PDB entry 8ESZ | electron microscopy, 3.40 A resolution | chains 4 and 5 of the 43 polymer chains in the assembly

Chain 4:
Molecule: NADH-ubiquinone oxidoreductase chain 4
Organism: Drosophila melanogaster
Notes: EC 7.1.1.2
Reference sequence: Q9MDK5 (Q9MDK5_DROME); numbering as in UniProt (aligned over 1-446)
Amino-acid sequence (446 residues; numbered 1 to 446; the number before each row is that of its first residue):
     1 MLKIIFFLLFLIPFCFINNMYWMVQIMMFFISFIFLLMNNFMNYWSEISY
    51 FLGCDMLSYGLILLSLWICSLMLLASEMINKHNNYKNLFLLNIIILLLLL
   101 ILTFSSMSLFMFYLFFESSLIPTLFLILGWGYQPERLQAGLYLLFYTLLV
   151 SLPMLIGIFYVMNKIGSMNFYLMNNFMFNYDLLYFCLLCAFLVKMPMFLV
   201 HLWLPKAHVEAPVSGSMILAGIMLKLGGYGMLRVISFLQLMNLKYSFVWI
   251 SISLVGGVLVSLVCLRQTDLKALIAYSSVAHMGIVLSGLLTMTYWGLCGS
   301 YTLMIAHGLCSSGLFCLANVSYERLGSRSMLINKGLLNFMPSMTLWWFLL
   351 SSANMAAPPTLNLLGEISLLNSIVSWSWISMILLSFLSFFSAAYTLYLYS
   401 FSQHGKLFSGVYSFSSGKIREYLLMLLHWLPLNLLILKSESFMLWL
Residues lining bound ligands:
  - 1,2-Distearoyl-sn-glycerophosphoethanolamine (3PE), molecule 1: Lys3, Phe30, Phe33, Ile34, Leu37, Met38
  - 1,2-Distearoyl-sn-glycerophosphoethanolamine (3PE), molecule 2: Leu9, Phe10, Ile12, Pro13, Phe16
  - 1,2-Distearoyl-sn-glycerophosphoethanolamine (3PE), molecule 3: Ile12, Phe16, Asn87, Leu88, Leu91, Asn92, Ile95
  - 1,2-Distearoyl-sn-glycerophosphoethanolamine (3PE), molecule 4: Gln138, Leu141, Tyr142, Phe145, Tyr146, Leu149
  - 1,2-Distearoyl-sn-glycerophosphoethanolamine (3PE), molecule 5: Phe185, Met197, Tyr245, Phe247, Val248, Trp249, Ile252
  - 1,2-Distearoyl-sn-glycerophosphoethanolamine (3PE), molecule 6: Leu199, Phe247, Val248, Ile252
  - 1,2-Distearoyl-sn-glycerophosphoethanolamine (3PE), molecule 7: Leu265, Phe389, Phe390, Ala393
  - 1,2-diacyl-sn-glycero-3-phosphocholine (PC1), molecule 1: Leu2, Ile5, Phe6, Leu9, Tyr50, Phe51, Leu98, Leu99, Leu102, Phe115
  - 1,2-diacyl-sn-glycero-3-phosphocholine (PC1), molecule 2: Leu36, Leu63, Leu64, Trp67, Leu309, Pro431, Leu434, Leu435, Leu437, Lys438, Glu440
  - 1,2-diacyl-sn-glycero-3-phosphocholine (PC1), molecule 3: Leu149, Pro153, Ile156, Tyr160, Lys164, Tyr180, Leu182, Leu183, Phe185, Cys186, Cys189
  - 1,2-diacyl-sn-glycero-3-phosphocholine (PC1), molecule 4: Pro358, Pro359, Leu363, Leu364, Ile436, Leu437

Chain 5:
Molecule: NADH-ubiquinone oxidoreductase chain 5
Organism: Drosophila melanogaster
Notes: EC 7.1.1.2
Reference sequence: C7DZL4 (C7DZL4_DROME); numbering as in UniProt (aligned over 1-577)
Amino-acid sequence (577 residues; each row starts with the number of its first residue):
     1 MKYLSICSISFVNLISMSLSCFLLSLYFLLNDMIYFIEWELVSLNSMSIV
    51 MTFLFDWMSLLFMSFVLMISSLVIFYSKEYMMNDNHINRFIMLVLMFVLS
   101 MMLLIISPNLISILLGWDGLGLVSYCLVIYFQNIKSYNAGMLTALSNRIG
   151 DVALLLSIAWMLNYGSWNYIFYLEIMQNEFEMLMIGSLVMLAAMTKSAQI
   201 PFSSWLPAAMAAPTPVSALVHSSTLVTAGVYLLIRFNIILSTSWLGQLML
   251 LLSGLTMFMAGLGANFEFDLKKIIALSTLSQLGLMMSILSMGFLKLAMFH
   301 LLTHALFKALLFMCAGAIIHNMNNSQDIRLMGGLSIHMPLTSACFNVSNL
   351 ALCGMPFLAGFYSKDMILEIVSISNVNMFSFFLYYFSTGLTVSYSFRLVY
   401 YSMTGDLNCGSLNMLNDESWIMLRGMMGLLIMSIIGGSMLNWLIFPFPYM
   451 ICLPIYMKLLTLFVCIVGGLFGYLISLSNLFFLNKSLFMYNLSTFLGSMW
   501 FMPYISTYGMIFYPLNYGQLVVKSFDQGWSEYFGGQHLYQKLSMYSKTLF
   551 LMHNNSLKIYLLLFVFWILILLILLFL
Residues lining bound ligands:
  - 1,2-Distearoyl-sn-glycerophosphoethanolamine (3PE), molecule 1: Leu4, Ser8, Phe11, Val12, Asn13, Ser16, Met17, Leu72, Phe75, Lys78, Arg424, Gly425, Gly428, Ile431, Met432, Ile435
  - 1,2-Distearoyl-sn-glycerophosphoethanolamine (3PE), molecule 2: Ser20, Leu23, Leu24, Tyr27, Phe28, Asn31, Met33, Tyr35, Phe55
  - 1,2-Distearoyl-sn-glycerophosphoethanolamine (3PE), molecule 3: Phe22, Leu26, Ile435, Ser438, Met439, Trp442, Leu443
  - 1,2-Distearoyl-sn-glycerophosphoethanolamine (3PE), molecule 4: Tyr35, Ile37, Phe53, Phe55
  - 1,2-Distearoyl-sn-glycerophosphoethanolamine (3PE), molecule 5: Asn138, Met141, Leu142, Leu145, Ser146, Ile149, Pro201, Phe202, Ser506, Thr507, Met510, Ile511, Pro514, Leu515
  - 1,2-Distearoyl-sn-glycerophosphoethanolamine (3PE), molecule 6: Phe258, Leu262, Asn265, Phe266, Phe381, Phe382, Tyr385, Phe386, Gly389, Leu390, Ser393, Tyr401, Leu460, Val464, Phe471, Ile475, Phe482, Asn484, Lys485, Ser486, Met489, Leu492, Phe495, Leu496, Trp500
  - 1,2-Distearoyl-sn-glycerophosphoethanolamine (3PE), molecule 7: Tyr532, Phe533, Gly534, His537, Leu538, Gln540, Lys541, Met544, Tyr545
  - 1,2-Distearoyl-sn-glycerophosphoethanolamine (3PE), molecule 8: Phe533, Gly534, Gly535, Gln536, Leu538, Tyr539, Leu542
  - 1,2-Distearoyl-sn-glycerophosphoethanolamine (3PE), molecule 9: Lys541, Met544, Tyr545, Met552
  - 1,2-Distearoyl-sn-glycerophosphoethanolamine (3PE), molecule 10: Leu542, Tyr545, Thr548, Leu549, Met552
  - 1,2-Distearoyl-sn-glycerophosphoethanolamine (3PE), molecule 11: Leu563, Trp567, Ile570, Leu574
  - cardiolipin / 1,2-diacyl-sn-glycero-3-phosphocholine: Met1, Ile9, Ser10, Asn13, Leu14, Met17, Met92, Leu95
  - 1,2-diacyl-sn-glycero-3-phosphocholine (PC1), molecule 1: Trp39, Glu40, Leu41
  - 1,2-diacyl-sn-glycero-3-phosphocholine (PC1), molecule 2: Trp39, Leu41, Ile49, Met51, Ile111, Leu115

Interface between chain 4 and chain 5:
Contacting residue pairs (81):
  Tyr142(4) - Glu531(5)
  Tyr142(4) - Gln536(5)
  Tyr146(4) - Gly535(5)
  Phe198(4) - Val521(5)  hydrophobic
  His201(4) - Asp526(5)  salt bridge
  Leu202(4) - Asp526(5)
  Leu202(4) - Ser530(5)
  Leu259(4) - Tyr517(5)
  Leu259(4) - Val521(5)  hydrophobic
  Leu262(4) - Pro514(5)  hydrophobic
  Leu262(4) - Tyr517(5)  hydrophobic
  Leu262(4) - Gly518(5)
  Val263(4) - Val521(5)  hydrophobic
  Val263(4) - Val522(5)  hydrophobic
  Val263(4) - Asp526(5)
  Leu265(4) - Leu515(5)  hydrophobic
  Arg266(4) - Leu515(5)  hydrogen bond (side chain-backbone)
  Arg266(4) - Gln519(5)  hydrogen bond
  Tyr276(4) - Asp526(5)  hydrogen bond
  Tyr294(4) - Leu44(5)  hydrophobic
  Tyr294(4) - Asn45(5)
  Trp295(4) - Leu44(5)  hydrogen bond (side chain-backbone)
  Trp295(4) - Asn45(5)
  Trp295(4) - Met47(5)
  Trp295(4) - Trp167(5)  hydrophobic
  Cys298(4) - Leu44(5)  hydrophobic
  Leu337(4) - Arg89(5)
  Leu337(4) - Gln132(5)
  Asn338(4) - Gln132(5)
  Phe348(4) - Leu122(5)  hydrophobic
  Phe348(4) - Cys126(5)  hydrophobic
  Ser352(4) - Leu122(5)
  Met355(4) - Leu122(5)  hydrophobic
  Ala356(4) - Asp118(5)
  Ala356(4) - Arg148(5)
  Pro358(4) - Leu115(5)
  Pro358(4) - Asp118(5)
  Pro358(4) - Gly119(5)
  Pro359(4) - Leu115(5)
  Leu363(4) - Leu114(5)  hydrophobic
  Glu366(4) - Arg148(5)  salt bridge
  Glu366(4) - Leu155(5)
  Ile367(4) - Ile111(5)  hydrophobic
  Ile367(4) - Leu114(5)  hydrophobic
  Ile367(4) - Ile158(5)  hydrophobic
  Leu370(4) - Leu155(5)  hydrophobic
  Asn371(4) - Ala159(5)
  Asn371(4) - Leu162(5)
  Val374(4) - Ala159(5)  hydrophobic
  Met381(4) - Trp160(5)
  Met381(4) - Met184(5)  hydrophobic
  Ser385(4) - Val152(5)
  Ser388(4) - Arg148(5)
  Ser388(4) - Val152(5)
  Phe389(4) - Leu145(5)
  Phe389(4) - Ile149(5)  hydrophobic
  Ala392(4) - Arg148(5)
  Ala393(4) - Leu145(5)  hydrophobic
  Leu396(4) - Tyr125(5)
  Leu396(4) - Met141(5)  hydrophobic
  Leu396(4) - Ala144(5)  hydrophobic
  Tyr397(4) - Tyr137(5)
  Tyr399(4) - Tyr125(5)
  Ser400(4) - Tyr125(5)  hydrogen bond
  Ser400(4) - Tyr137(5)
  Phe401(4) - Tyr137(5)
  His404(4) - Ile129(5)  hydrogen bond (side chain-backbone)
  His404(4) - Phe131(5)  hydrogen bond (side chain-backbone)
  His404(4) - Gln132(5)
  His404(4) - Asn133(5)
  His404(4) - Tyr137(5)
  Gly405(4) - Gln132(5)
  Ile436(4) - Leu41(5)
  Leu437(4) - Trp39(5)  hydrophobic
  Ser439(4) - Val42(5)
  Glu440(4) - Leu41(5)
  Met443(4) - Val42(5)  hydrophobic
  Met443(4) - Leu44(5)  hydrophobic
  Leu444(4) - Val42(5)  hydrophobic
  Leu444(4) - Ser43(5)
  Leu444(4) - Leu44(5)  hydrophobic
Other interface residues (no listed pair), chain 4 (54 interface residues in all): Gln138, Leu199, Lys206, Gln267, Pro341, Leu384, Phe390
Other interface residues (no listed pair), chain 5 (51 interface residues in all): Ile49, Leu156, Asn516, Phe525, Gly534

Overview:
54 residues of chain 4 face 51 of chain 5 across their interface, with 7 hydrogen bonds and 2 salt bridges.
Polar contacts include His201(4)-Asp526(5), Glu366(4)-Arg148(5) and Arg266(4)-Leu515(5). 2
1,2-diacyl-sn-glycero-3-phosphocholine molecules and 2 1,2-Distearoyl-sn-glycerophosphoethanolamine molecules
are bound between chain 4 and chain 5.
Chain 4 is NADH-ubiquinone oxidoreductase chain 4 and chain 5 is NADH-ubiquinone oxidoreductase chain 5, both
from Drosophila melanogaster; the structure, Structure of mitochondrial complex I from Drosophila
melanogaster, Helix-locked state, was determined by electron microscopy, deposited together with 8ESW.
